PDB entry 8WA1 | electron microscopy, 2.80 A resolution | chains R and c of the 23 polymer chains in the assembly

== Chain R ==
Molecule: 24-nt DNA strand
Sequence (24 nucleotides; row label = number of the first residue in the row; numbers below 1 keep their minus sign (DA-4 is residue -4)):
    -4 ACAACTGCGA TTACGTGAAT AACG
Unresolved in the structure: 10-19

== Chain c ==
Molecule: DNA-directed RNA polymerase subunit beta''
Organism: Nicotiana tabacum
Reference sequence: P38550 (RPOC2_TOBAC); residues 1-1388 here correspond to UniProt positions 5-1392 (UniProt number = residue number + 4)
Sequence (1388 residues; each row starts with the number of its first residue):
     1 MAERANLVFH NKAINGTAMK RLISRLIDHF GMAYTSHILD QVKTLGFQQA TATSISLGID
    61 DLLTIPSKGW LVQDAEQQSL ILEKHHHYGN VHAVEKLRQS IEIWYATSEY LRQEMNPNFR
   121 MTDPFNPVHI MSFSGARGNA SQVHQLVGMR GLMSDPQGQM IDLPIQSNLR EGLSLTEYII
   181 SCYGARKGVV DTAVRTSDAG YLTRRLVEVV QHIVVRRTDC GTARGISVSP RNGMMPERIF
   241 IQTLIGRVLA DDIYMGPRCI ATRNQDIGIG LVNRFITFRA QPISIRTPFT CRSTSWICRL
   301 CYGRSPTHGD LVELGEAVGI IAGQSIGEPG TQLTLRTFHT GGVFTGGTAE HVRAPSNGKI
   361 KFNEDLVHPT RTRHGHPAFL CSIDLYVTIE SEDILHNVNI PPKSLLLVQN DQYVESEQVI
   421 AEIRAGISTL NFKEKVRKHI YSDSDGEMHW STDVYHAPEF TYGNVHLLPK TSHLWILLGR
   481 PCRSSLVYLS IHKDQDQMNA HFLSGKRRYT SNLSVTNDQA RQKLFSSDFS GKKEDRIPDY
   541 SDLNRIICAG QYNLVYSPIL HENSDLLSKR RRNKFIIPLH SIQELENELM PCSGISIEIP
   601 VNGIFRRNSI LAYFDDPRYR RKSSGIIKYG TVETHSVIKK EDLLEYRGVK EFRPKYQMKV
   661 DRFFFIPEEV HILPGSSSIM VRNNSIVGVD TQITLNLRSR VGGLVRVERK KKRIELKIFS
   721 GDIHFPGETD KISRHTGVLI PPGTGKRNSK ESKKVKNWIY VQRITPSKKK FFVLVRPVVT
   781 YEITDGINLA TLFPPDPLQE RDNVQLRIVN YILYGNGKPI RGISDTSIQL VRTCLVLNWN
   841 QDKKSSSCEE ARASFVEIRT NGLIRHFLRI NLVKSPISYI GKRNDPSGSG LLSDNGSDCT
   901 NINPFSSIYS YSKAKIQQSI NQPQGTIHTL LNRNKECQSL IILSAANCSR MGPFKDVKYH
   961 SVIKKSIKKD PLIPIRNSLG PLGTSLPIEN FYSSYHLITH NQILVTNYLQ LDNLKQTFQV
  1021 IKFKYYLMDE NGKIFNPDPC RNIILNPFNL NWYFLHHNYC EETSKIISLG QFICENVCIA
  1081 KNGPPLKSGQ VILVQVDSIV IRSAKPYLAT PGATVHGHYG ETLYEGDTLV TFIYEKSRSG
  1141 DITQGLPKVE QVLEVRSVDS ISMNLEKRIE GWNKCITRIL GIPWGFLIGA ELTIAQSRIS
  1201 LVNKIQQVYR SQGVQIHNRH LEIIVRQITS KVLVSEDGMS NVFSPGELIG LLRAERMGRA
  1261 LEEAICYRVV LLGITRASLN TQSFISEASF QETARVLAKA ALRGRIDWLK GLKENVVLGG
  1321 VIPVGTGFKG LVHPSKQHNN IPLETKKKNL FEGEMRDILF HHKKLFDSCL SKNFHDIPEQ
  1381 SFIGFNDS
Unresolved in the structure: 1-5, 333-348, 500-556, 581-594, 629-660, 956-977, 1137-1144, 1331-1388

== Interface between chain R and chain c ==
Pairs across the interface (6; chain R residue first):
  DC-3(R) - Gln1291(c)  phosphate contact
  DC-3(R) - Glu1292(c)  phosphate contact
  DA-2(R) - Gln1291(c)  phosphate contact
  DA-1(R) - Tyr201(c)  hydrogen bond to the phosphate
  DC0(R) - Thr196(c)  hydrogen bond to the base
  DC0(R) - Ser197(c)  hydrogen bond to the phosphate
Also at the interface, not in a pair above, chain c (7 interface residues in all): Gly200, Arg204

== In short ==
4 residues of chain R face 7 of chain c across their interface; the contacts include 3 hydrogen bonds. Polar
pairs include DC0(R)-Thr196(c), DA-1(R)-Tyr201(c) and DC0(R)-Ser197(c).
Here chain R is a 24-nt DNA strand and chain c is DNA-directed RNA polymerase subunit beta'' (Nicotiana
tabacum). Entry 8WA1 (The cryo-EM structure of the Nicotiana tabacum PEP-PAP-TEC2) was determined by electron
microscopy, deposited together with 8W9Z and 8WA0.
